Entry 8UCO (electron microscopy, 3.25 A resolution); this record covers chains b and i of the 10 polymer chains in the assembly.

== Chain b ==
Molecule: Cytochrome c oxidase subunit 2
From: Komagataella pastoris
Amino-acid sequence (236 residues; row label = number of the first residue in the row):
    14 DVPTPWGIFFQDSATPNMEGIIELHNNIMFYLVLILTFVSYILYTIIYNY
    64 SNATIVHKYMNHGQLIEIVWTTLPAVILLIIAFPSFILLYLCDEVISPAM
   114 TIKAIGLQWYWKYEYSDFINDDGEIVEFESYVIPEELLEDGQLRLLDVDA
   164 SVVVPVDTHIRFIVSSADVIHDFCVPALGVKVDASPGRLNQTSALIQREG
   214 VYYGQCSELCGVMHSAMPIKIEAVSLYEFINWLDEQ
Residues lining bound ligands:
  - dinuclear copper ion (CUA): Gln121, Trp122, His184, Cys219, Glu221, Cys223, His227, Met230
  - heme a (HEA): Ile48, Pro87, Leu91
  - phosphatidylethanolamine (PTY), molecule 1: Trp19, Ile21, Phe22
  - phosphatidylethanolamine (PTY), molecule 2: Phe51, Tyr72, Met73, Gly76, Ile79, Val82, Trp83, Leu86

== Chain i ==
Molecule: Cytochrome c oxidase subunit 9
From: Komagataella pastoris
UniProt: A0A1G4KPQ9 (A0A1G4KPQ9_KOMPC); residues 5-60 here = UniProt positions 5-60
Amino-acid sequence (56 residues; numbered 5 to 60; the number before each row is that of its first residue):
     5 SLTRIQGSVKRRILTDISVGLTLGFGFASYWWWGVHKPTVAHRENYYIEL
    55 AKKKKA
Residues lining bound ligands: phosphatidylethanolamine (PTY): Lys14, Ile17, Leu18, Ile21

== How chain b and chain i interact ==
Residue-residue contacts (21; chain b residue first):
  Ser26(b) - Tyr51(i)
  Glu32(b) - Arg47(i)  salt bridge
  Asn39(b) - Trp35(i)  hydrogen bond (backbone-side chain)
  Asn39(b) - Trp36(i)
  Asn39(b) - His40(i)  hydrogen bond
  Asn40(b) - Trp36(i)
  Met42(b) - Trp35(i)
  Phe43(b) - Ala32(i)
  Val46(b) - Phe31(i)
  Thr50(b) - Gly28(i)
  Thr50(b) - Phe31(i)
  Phe51(b) - Gly24(i)
  Tyr54(b) - Asp20(i)
  Tyr54(b) - Val23(i)
  Tyr54(b) - Gly24(i)
  Ile55(b) - Asp20(i)
  Thr58(b) - Asp20(i)
  Tyr63(b) - Arg16(i)  hydrogen bond
  His70(b) - Val13(i)
  Gln210(b) - Tyr51(i)
  Arg211(b) - Tyr51(i)
Other interface residues (no listed pair), chain b (19 interface residues in all): Ala27, Leu47, Met73
Other interface residues (no listed pair), chain i (22 interface residues in all): Ile17, Ile21, Leu25, Leu27, Phe29, Ser33, Trp37, Tyr50, Leu54

== In short ==
The interface between chain b and chain i involves 19 residues on one side and 22 on the other, with 3
hydrogen bonds and 1 salt bridge. Among the polar pairs are Glu32(b)-Arg47(i), Asn39(b)-Trp35(i) and
Asn39(b)-His40(i).
Here chain b is Cytochrome c oxidase subunit 2 and chain i is Cytochrome c oxidase subunit 9, both from
Komagataella pastoris. Entry 8UCO (CryoEM structure of Komagataella pastoris Cytochrome c oxidase (9 subunits)
in complex with human VMAT2 and ...) was determined by electron microscopy.
